PDB entry 4AGC | X-ray diffraction, 2.00 A resolution | chain A

Chain A:
Protein: Vascular endothelial growth factor receptor 2
Organism: Homo sapiens
Notes: EC 2.7.10.1; fragment: juxtamembrane and kinase domains, residues 787-939, 990-1171
Reference sequence: P35968 (VGFR2_HUMAN); numbering as in UniProt; present here: 787-939, 990-1171
Sequence (353 residues; each row starts with the number of its first residue; note: 50 numbers in that range are skipped by the numbering (no residue carries them; nothing is unmodelled there)):
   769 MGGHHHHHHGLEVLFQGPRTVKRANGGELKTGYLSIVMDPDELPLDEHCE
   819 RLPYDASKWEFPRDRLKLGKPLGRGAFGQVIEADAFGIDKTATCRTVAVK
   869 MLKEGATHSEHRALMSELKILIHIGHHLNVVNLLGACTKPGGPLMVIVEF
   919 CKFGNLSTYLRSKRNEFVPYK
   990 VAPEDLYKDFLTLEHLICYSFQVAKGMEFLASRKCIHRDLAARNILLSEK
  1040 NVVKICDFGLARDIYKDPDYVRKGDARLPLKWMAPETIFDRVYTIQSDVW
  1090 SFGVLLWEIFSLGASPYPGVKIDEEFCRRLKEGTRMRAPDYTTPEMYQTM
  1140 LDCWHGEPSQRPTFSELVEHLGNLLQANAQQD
Unresolved in the structure: 769-800, 813-819, 939, 990-995, 1170-1171
Differences from the reference sequence: expression tag (769-786); engineered mutation V990 (Glu in P35968)
Ligand contacts: axitinib (AXI): I804, L840, V848, A866, V867, K868, E885, L889, V899, V914, V916, E917, F918, C919, K920, F921, G922, L1035, C1045, D1046, F1047
UniProt features mapped onto this chain:
  - binding site (ATP): L840 to V848, K868
  - modified residue (Phosphotyrosine): Y801, Y996, Y1054, Y1059
  - natural variant: V848 (V848E: Strongly reduced autophosphorylation and kinase activity), G873 (G873R: In a colorectal cancer sample), P1147 (P1147S: In HCI)
  - mutagenesis: Y801 (Y801F: Abolishes stimulation of nitric oxide synthesis), K868 (K868M: Loss of enzyme activity), Y996 (Y996F: Strongly reduced autophosphorylation. Reduces phosphorylation of PLCG1), C1045 (C1045A: Significantly higher kinase activity), Y1054 (Y1054F: Strongly reduced autophosphorylation. Abolishes phosphorylation of downstream signaling proteins; when associated with F-1059), Y1059 (Y1059F: Strongly reduced autophosphorylation. Abolishes phosphorylation of downstream signaling proteins; when associated with F-1054)
  - active site: D1028 (Proton acceptor)
Reported in the primary citation:
  - binding site for axitinib: I804, E885, D1046
  - conformationally variable residues (loop rearrangement, order/disorder transition): L813 to R819, F1047

In short:
Chain A binds axitinib. UniProt lists 10 ATP-binding residues, 6 mutagenesis sites and active-site residue
D1028. The paper reports a binding site for axitinib at I804, E885 and D1046; conformational variability at
L813 and F1047.
Chain A is Vascular endothelial growth factor receptor 2 (Homo sapiens); the structure, CRYSTAL STRUCTURE OF
VEGFR2 (JUXTAMEMBRANE AND KINASE DOMAINS) IN COMPLEX WITH AXITINIB (AG-013736)
(N-Methyl-2-(3-((E)-2-pyridin-2-yl- vinyl)-1H-indazol-6-ylsulfanyl)-benzamide), was determined by X-ray
diffraction together with 4AG8, 4AGD, 4ASD and 4ASE from the same study.
